6FKJ - chains B and F of the 6 polymer chains in the assembly; structure by X-ray diffraction, 2.15 A resolution.

== Chain B ==
Name: Tubulin beta-2B chain
Source organism: Bos taurus
UniProt: Q6B856 (TBB2B_BOVIN); the author numbering skips numbers that UniProt does not, so the offset changes along the chain: 1-42 = UniProt 1-42; 45-360 = UniProt 43-358; 369-455 = UniProt 359-445
Chain sequence (445 residues; numbered 1 to 455; 10 numbers in that range are skipped by the numbering (no residue carries them; nothing is unmodelled there); the number before each row is that of its first residue):
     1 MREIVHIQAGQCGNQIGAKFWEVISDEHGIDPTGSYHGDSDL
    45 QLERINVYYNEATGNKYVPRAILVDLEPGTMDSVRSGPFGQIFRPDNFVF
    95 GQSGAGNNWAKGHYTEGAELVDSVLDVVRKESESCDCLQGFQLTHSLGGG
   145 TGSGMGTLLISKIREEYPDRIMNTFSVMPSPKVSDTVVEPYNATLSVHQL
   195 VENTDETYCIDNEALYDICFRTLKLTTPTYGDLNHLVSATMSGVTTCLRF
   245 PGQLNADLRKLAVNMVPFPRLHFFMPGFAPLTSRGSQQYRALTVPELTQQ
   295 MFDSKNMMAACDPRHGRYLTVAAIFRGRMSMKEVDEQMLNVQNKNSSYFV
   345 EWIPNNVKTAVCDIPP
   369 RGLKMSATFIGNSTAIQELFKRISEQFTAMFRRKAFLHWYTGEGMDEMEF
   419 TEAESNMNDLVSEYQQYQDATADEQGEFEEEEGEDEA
Disordered / not traced: 278-281, 439-455
Bound ions: Mg2+: Q11 (together with GDP); Ca2+ near E113 (its only coordinating residue here)
Ligand contacts:
  - kni-10075 (DLW; (5S)-2-[(E)-N-(2-ethoxyphenyl)-C-methyl-carbonimidoyl]-3-oxidanyl-5-phenyl-cyclohex-2-en-1-one): I4, Y52, Q136, N167, F169, E200, Y202, V238, T239, C241, L242, L248, L252, L255, N258, M259, A316, A317, I318, K352, T353, A354, I378
  - GDP (guanosine-5'-diphosphate): G10, Q11, C12, Q15, I16, D69, A99, N101, S140, G142, G143, G144, T145, G146, S147, V171, P173, V177, D179, E183, N206, L209, Y224, L227, N228
UniProt features mapped onto this chain:
  - motif: M1 to I4 (MREI motif)
  - binding site (GTP): Q11, E71, S140, G144, T145, G146, N206, N228
  - binding site (Mg(2+)): E71
  - modified residue: S40 (Phosphoserine), T57 (Phosphothreonine), K60 (N6-acetyllysine), S174 (Phosphoserine), T287 (Phosphothreonine), T292 (Phosphothreonine), R320 (Omega-N-methylarginine), E448 (5-glutamyl polyglutamate)
  - cross-link (Glycyl lysine isopeptide (Lys-Gly)): K60 (interchain with G-Cter in ubiquitin), K326 (interchain with G-Cter in ubiquitin)
From the paper describing this entry:
  - binding site for kni-10075: I4, Y52, Q136, N167, F169, E200, Y202, V238, T239, C241, L242, L248, L252, L255, N258, M259, A317, K352, A354
  - conformationally variable residues (side-chain flip): L255

== Chain F ==
Name: Tubulin tyrosine ligase
Source organism: Gallus gallus
UniProt: E1BQ43 (E1BQ43_CHICK); residue numbers follow UniProt; this construct covers 1-378
Chain sequence (384 residues; each row starts with the number of its first residue):
     1 MYTFVVRDENSSVYAEVSRLLLATGQWKRLRKDNPRFNLMLGERNRLPFG
    51 RLGHEPGLVQLVNYYRGADKLCRKASLVKLIKTSPELSESCTWFPESYVI
   101 YPTNLKTPVAPAQNGIRHLINNTRTDEREVFLAAYNRRREGREGNVWIAK
   151 SSAGAKGEGILISSEASELLDFIDEQGQVHVIQKYLEKPLLLEPGHRKFD
   201 IRSWVLVDHLYNIYLYREGVLRTSSEPYNSANFQDKTCHLTNHCIQKEYS
   251 KNYGRYEEGNEMFFEEFNQYLMDALNTTLENSILLQIKHIIRSCLMCIEP
   301 AISTKHLHYQSFQLFGFDFMVDEELKVWLIEVNGAPACAQKLYAELCQGI
   351 VDVAISSVFPLADTGQKTSQPTSIFIKLHHHHHH
Disordered / not traced: 103-124, 363-371, 381-384
Sequence notes: expression tag (379-384)
Bound ions: Mg2+: E331 (together with AMP-PCP)
Ligand contacts: AMP-PCP (ACP; phosphomethylphosphonic acid adenylate ester): K74, I148, K150, G154, Q183, K184, Y185, L186, K198, D200, R202, R222, H239, L240, T241, N242, D318, M320, I330, E331, N333

== How chain B and chain F interact ==
Contacting residue pairs (14; chain B residue first):
  R311(B) with R31(F)
  L333(B) with R36(F); P56(F); G57(F)
  Q336(B) with R36(F)
  N337(B) with T3(F); K28(F); R36(F); L58(F)
  S340(B) with K28(F), hydrogen bond; L30(F)
  S341(B) with K28(F)
  E345(B) with R31(F), salt bridge
  N349(B) with E55(F)
Also at the interface, not in a pair above, chain B (9 interface residues in all): K338
Also at the interface, not in a pair above, chain F (11 interface residues in all): N34, N38

== Summary ==
9 residues of chain B face 11 of chain F across their interface, with 1 hydrogen bond and 1 salt bridge. Polar
pairs include E345(B)-R31(F) and S340(B)-K28(F). Bound to chain B: kni-10075 and GDP. Chain F binds AMP-PCP.
The paper reports a binding site for kni-10075 at I4(B), Y52(B) and Q136(B) among others; conformational
variability at L255(B).
Here chain B is Tubulin beta-2B chain (Bos taurus) and chain F is Tubulin tyrosine ligase (Gallus gallus).
Entry 6FKJ (Tubulin-TUB075 complex) was determined by X-ray diffraction together with 6FKL from the same
study.
